Entry 1DV3 (X-ray diffraction, 2.50 A resolution); this record covers chains M and H of the 3 polymer chains in the assembly.

Chain M:
Molecule: Photosynthetic reaction center reaction center
Organism: Rhodobacter sphaeroides
Notes: fragment: m chain
Reference sequence: P02953 (RCEM_RHOSH); numbering as in UniProt (aligned over 1-307)
Amino-acid sequence (307 residues; numbered 1 to 307; the number before each row is that of its first residue):
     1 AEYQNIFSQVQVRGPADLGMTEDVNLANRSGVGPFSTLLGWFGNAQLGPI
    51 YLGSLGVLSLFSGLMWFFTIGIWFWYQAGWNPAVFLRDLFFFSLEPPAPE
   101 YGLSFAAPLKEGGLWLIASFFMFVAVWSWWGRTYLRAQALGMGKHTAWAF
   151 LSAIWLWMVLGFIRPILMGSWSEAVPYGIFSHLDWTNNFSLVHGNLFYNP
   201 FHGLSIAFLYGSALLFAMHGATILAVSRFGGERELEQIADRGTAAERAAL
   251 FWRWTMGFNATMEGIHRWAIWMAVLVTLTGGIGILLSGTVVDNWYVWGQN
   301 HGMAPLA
Not modelled in the structure: 1-2, 302-307
Construct notes: conflict Ala307 (Asn in P02953)
Ion coordination: bacteriochlorophyll a Mg site 1 near His182 (its only coordinating residue here); bacteriochlorophyll a Mg site 2 near His202 (its only coordinating residue here); Fe2+: His219, Glu234, His266 (shared with 2 residues of chain L)
Residues lining bound ligands:
  - bacteriochlorophyll a (BCL), molecule 1: Trp66, Val126, Phe150, Ala153, Ile154, Leu156, Trp157, Leu160, Trp185, Thr186, Asn187, Phe189, Ser190, Asn195, Leu196, Phe197, His202, Ser205, Ile206, Leu209, Tyr210, Val276, Thr277, Gly280, Gly281, Ile284
  - bacteriochlorophyll a (BCL), molecule 2: Trp157, Leu160, Val175, Ile179, His182, Leu183, Trp185, Thr186
  - bacteriochlorophyll a (BCL), molecule 3: Thr186, Leu209, Tyr210
  - bacteriochlorophyll a (BCL), molecule 4: Phe197, Gly203, Ile206, Ala207, Tyr210, Gly211, Leu214
  - bacteriopheophytin a (BPH), molecule 1: Ser59, Leu60, Gly63, Ala125, Val126, Trp129, Thr133, Thr146, Ala149, Phe150, Ala153, Ala273, Val274, Thr277
  - bacteriopheophytin a (BPH), molecule 2: Tyr210, Ala213, Leu214, Ala217, Met218, Trp252, Thr255, Met256
  - ubiquinone-10 (U10): Leu214, Leu215, Met218, His219, Thr222, Ile223, Ala245, Ala248, Ala249, Trp252, Met256, Phe258, Asn259, Ala260, Thr261, Met262, Ile265, Trp268, Met272

Chain H:
Molecule: Photosynthetic reaction center reaction center
Organism: Rhodobacter sphaeroides
Notes: fragment: h chain
Reference sequence: P11846 (RCEH_RHOSH); residue numbers follow UniProt; this construct covers 1-260
Amino-acid sequence (260 residues; row label = number of the first residue in the row):
     1 MVGVTAFQNFDLASLAIYSFWIFLAGLIYYLQTENMREGYPLENEDGTPA
    51 ANQGPFPLPKPKTFILPHGRGTLTVPGPESEDRPIALARTAVSEGFPHAP
   101 TGDPMKDGVGPASWVARRDLPELDGHGHNKIKPMKAAAGFHVSAGKNPIG
   151 LPVRGCDLEIAGKVVDIWVDIPEQMARFLEVELKDGSTRLLPMQMVKVQS
   201 NRVHVNALSSDLFAGIPTIKSPTEVTLLEEDKICGYVAGGLMYAAPKRKS
   251 VVAAMLAEYA
Not modelled in the structure: 1-10, 257-260
Construct notes: conflict Gln8 (Gly in P11846)
Ion coordination: Cd2+: Asp124, His126, His128
What the authors report for this chain:
  - Cd2+ coordination: His126, His128

Chain M / chain H interface:
Contacting residue pairs (110; chain M residue first):
  Tyr3(M) with Met193(H); Gln194(H); Val196(H)
  Gln9(M) with Gly145(H); Met193(H); Val196(H); Lys197(H); Val198(H)
  Val10(M) with Val142(H), hydrophobic; Ala144(H); Lys146(H); Pro148(H); Met193(H), hydrophobic
  Gln11(M) with Val142(H); Ser143(H), hydrogen bond (backbone-backbone); Ala144(H), hydrogen bond (backbone-backbone)
  Val12(M) with Met134(H), hydrophobic; His141(H); Ser143(H); Val169(H), hydrophobic; Gln174(H); Met175(H); Ala176(H)
  Arg13(M) with Gly139(H); Phe140(H); His141(H), hydrogen bond (backbone-backbone); Ser143(H); Gln174(H)
  Gly14(M) with Gly139(H); Phe140(H); Gln174(H), hydrogen bond (backbone-side chain)
  Pro15(M) with Ala138(H); Phe140(H); Gln174(H), hydrogen bond (backbone-side chain)
  Asp17(M) with Pro172(H)
  Met20(M) with Gly125(H)
  Thr37(M) with Ala144(H)
  Trp41(M) with Ala144(H); Gly145(H)
  Asn44(M) with Glu173(H)
  Phe201(M) with Ala16(H); Ile17(H)
  Leu204(M) with Ile17(H), hydrophobic; Phe20(H), hydrophobic; Trp21(H), hydrophobic
  Ser227(M) with Gln194(H)
  Arg228(M) with Gln194(H); Met195(H); Cys234(H), hydrogen bond (backbone-side chain); Leu241(H)
  Phe229(M) with Cys234(H); Ala238(H), hydrophobic
  Glu232(M) with Arg177(H), salt bridge
  Arg233(M) with Glu122(H), salt bridge; Ile131(H); Arg177(H); Leu227(H); Glu230(H), salt bridge
  Glu236(M) with Arg117(H), hydrogen bond (backbone-side chain); Glu122(H); Leu227(H)
  Gln237(M) with Arg117(H)
  Ile238(M) with Glu38(H); Phe64(H), hydrophobic
  Ala239(M) with Leu66(H), hydrophobic; Leu73(H)
  Asp240(M) with Arg117(H), salt bridge; Arg118(H), hydrogen bond (side chain-backbone)
  Arg241(M) with Glu38(H), salt bridge; Glu79(H), salt bridge; Ser80(H); Val115(H); Arg117(H)
  Gly242(M) with Val115(H); Arg117(H)
  Thr243(M) with Ser113(H); Val115(H); Asp231(H), hydrogen bond (backbone-side chain)
  Glu246(M) with Val115(H)
  Arg247(M) with Pro111(H), hydrogen bond (side chain-backbone); Ala112(H); Ser113(H), hydrogen bond (side chain-backbone); Gly235(H)
  Arg253(M) with Tyr40(H), hydrogen bond; Leu42(H)
  Phe258(M) with Gln32(H)
  Ala260(M) with Asn35(H)
  Thr261(M) with Asn35(H), hydrogen bond (backbone-side chain)
  Glu263(M) with Lys62(H), salt bridge; Phe64(H)
  Gly264(M) with Asn35(H), hydrogen bond (backbone-side chain)
  Ile265(M) with Asn35(H), hydrogen bond (backbone-side chain)
  Arg267(M) with Tyr30(H); Leu31(H); Glu34(H); Lys62(H)
  Trp268(M) with Leu31(H), hydrophobic; Gln32(H); Asn35(H)
  Trp271(M) with Leu27(H); Leu31(H)
  Leu275(M) with Leu27(H), hydrophobic
  Thr279(M) with Phe20(H)
  Val290(M) with Leu12(H), hydrophobic
  Val291(M) with Ala13(H), hydrophobic
  Trp297(M) with Asp11(H), hydrogen bond; Ala13(H); Ser14(H)
  His301(M) with Ser14(H); Ile17(H)
Interface residues without a listed pair, chain M (53 interface residues in all): Asn5, Phe35, Pro200, Phe208, Asn259, Leu286, Trp294
Interface residues without a listed pair, chain H (73 interface residues in all): Phe23, Leu24, Ile28, Met36, Arg37, Gly110, Trp114, His126, Lys130, Pro192

In short:
The interface between chain M and chain H involves 53 residues on one side and 73 on the other, with 16
hydrogen bonds and 7 salt bridges. Among the polar pairs are Glu232(M)-Arg177(H), Arg233(M)-Glu122(H) and
Arg233(M)-Glu230(H). The paper reports Cd2+ coordination by His126(H) and His128(H).
Here chain M is Photosynthetic reaction center reaction center and chain H is Photosynthetic reaction center
reaction center, both from Rhodobacter sphaeroides. Entry 1DV3 (Photosynthetic reaction center from
rhodobacter sphaeroides in the charge-separated d+qaqb-state with the proton transfer inhibitor CD2+) was
determined by X-ray diffraction together with 1DS8 and 1DV6 from the same study.
